5IVR - chains A and B; structure by X-ray diffraction, 1.50 A resolution.

Chain A (and B):
Molecule: Protease
Source organism: Human immunodeficiency virus 1
Notes: chain B of this document is another copy of the same molecule, construct and numbering; everything in this record applies to it too
UniProt: Q77VV3 (Q77VV3_9HIV1); residues 1-99 here = UniProt positions 1-99
Amino-acid sequence (99 residues; each row starts with the number of its first residue):
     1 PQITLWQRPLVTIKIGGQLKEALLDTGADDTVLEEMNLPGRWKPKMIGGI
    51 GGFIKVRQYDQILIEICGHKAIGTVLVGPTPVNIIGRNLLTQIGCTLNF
Ligand contacts: 6EG (N-{2-[(3S)-3-{[(4-aminophenyl)methyl]amino}-4-hydroxybutyl]phenyl}-Nalpha-(methoxycarbonyl)-beta-phenyl-L-phenylalaninamide): Arg8, Leu23, Asp25, Gly27, Ala28, Gly48, Gly49, Ile50, Pro81, Val82, Ile84
What the authors report for this chain:
  - catalytic residues: Asp25 (citing earlier work)

How chain A and chain B interact:
Residue-residue contacts (106; chain A residue first):
  Pro1(A) - Leu97(B)
  Pro1(A) - Asn98(B)
  Pro1(A) - Phe99(B)  hydrogen bond (backbone-backbone)
  Gln2(A) - Thr96(B)
  Gln2(A) - Leu97(B)
  Gln2(A) - Asn98(B)  hydrogen bond
  Ile3(A) - Thr96(B)
  Ile3(A) - Leu97(B)  hydrogen bond (backbone-backbone)
  Ile3(A) - Phe99(B)  hydrophobic
  Leu5(A) - Thr26(B)
  Leu5(A) - Arg87(B)  hydrogen bond (backbone-side chain)
  Leu5(A) - Leu90(B)  hydrophobic
  Leu5(A) - Thr91(B)
  Leu5(A) - Cys95(B)
  Trp6(A) - Arg87(B)  hydrogen bond (backbone-side chain)
  Trp6(A) - Thr91(B)
  Gln7(A) - Arg87(B)
  Arg8(A) - Asp29(B)  salt bridge
  Arg8(A) - Arg87(B)
  Pro9(A) - Thr26(B)
  Pro9(A) - Arg87(B)
  Pro9(A) - Leu97(B)  hydrophobic
  Leu23(A) - Gly27(B)
  Leu24(A) - Thr26(B)  hydrogen bond (backbone-side chain)
  Leu24(A) - Leu97(B)  hydrophobic
  Leu24(A) - Phe99(B)  hydrophobic
  Asp25(A) - Asp25(B)
  Asp25(A) - Thr26(B)
  Asp25(A) - Gly27(B)  hydrogen bond (side chain-backbone)
  Thr26(A) - Leu5(B)
  Thr26(A) - Pro9(B)
  Thr26(A) - Leu24(B)  hydrogen bond (side chain-backbone)
  Thr26(A) - Asp25(B)
  Thr26(A) - Thr26(B)  hydrogen bond (backbone-side chain)
  Thr26(A) - Leu97(B)
  Gly27(A) - Leu23(B)
  Gly27(A) - Asp25(B)  hydrogen bond (backbone-side chain)
  Asp29(A) - Arg8(B)  salt bridge
  Gly48(A) - Ile50(B)
  Gly49(A) - Ile50(B)
  Gly49(A) - Pro81(B)
  Ile50(A) - Val32(B)  hydrophobic
  Ile50(A) - Ile47(B)  hydrophobic
  Ile50(A) - Gly49(B)
  Ile50(A) - Ile50(B)  hydrogen bond (backbone-backbone)
  Ile50(A) - Gly51(B)  hydrogen bond (backbone-backbone)
  Ile50(A) - Gly52(B)
  Ile50(A) - Ile54(B)  hydrophobic
  Ile50(A) - Thr80(B)
  Ile50(A) - Pro81(B)
  Ile50(A) - Ile84(B)  hydrophobic
  Gly51(A) - Gly51(B)
  Gly51(A) - Gly52(B)
  Gly51(A) - Ile54(B)
  Gly52(A) - Ile50(B)
  Gly52(A) - Gly51(B)
  Ile54(A) - Ile50(B)
  Cys67(A) - Phe99(B)  hydrophobic
  His69(A) - Phe99(B)
  Thr80(A) - Ile50(B)
  Pro81(A) - Gly49(B)
  Ile84(A) - Ile50(B)  hydrophobic
  Arg87(A) - Leu5(B)  hydrogen bond (side chain-backbone)
  Arg87(A) - Trp6(B)  hydrogen bond (side chain-backbone)
  Arg87(A) - Gln7(B)  hydrogen bond (side chain-backbone)
  Arg87(A) - Arg8(B)
  Arg87(A) - Pro9(B)
  Leu90(A) - Leu5(B)  hydrophobic
  Thr91(A) - Leu5(B)
  Thr91(A) - Trp6(B)
  Gln92(A) - Trp6(B)
  Ile93(A) - Phe99(B)
  Gly94(A) - Asn98(B)
  Gly94(A) - Phe99(B)
  Cys95(A) - Leu5(B)
  Cys95(A) - Leu97(B)  hydrophobic
  Cys95(A) - Asn98(B)
  Cys95(A) - Phe99(B)  hydrophobic
  Thr96(A) - Gln2(B)
  Thr96(A) - Ile3(B)
  Thr96(A) - Thr4(B)
  Thr96(A) - Thr96(B)
  Thr96(A) - Leu97(B)
  Thr96(A) - Asn98(B)  hydrogen bond (backbone-backbone)
  Leu97(A) - Pro1(B)
  Leu97(A) - Gln2(B)
  Leu97(A) - Ile3(B)  hydrogen bond (backbone-backbone)
  Leu97(A) - Pro9(B)  hydrophobic
  Leu97(A) - Thr26(B)
  Leu97(A) - Cys95(B)  hydrophobic
  Leu97(A) - Thr96(B)
  Leu97(A) - Leu97(B)  hydrophobic
  Asn98(A) - Pro1(B)
  Asn98(A) - Gln2(B)  hydrogen bond
  Asn98(A) - Gly94(B)
  Asn98(A) - Cys95(B)
  Asn98(A) - Thr96(B)  hydrogen bond (backbone-backbone)
  Asn98(A) - Asn98(B)  hydrogen bond
  Phe99(A) - Pro1(B)  hydrogen bond (backbone-backbone)
  Phe99(A) - Ile3(B)  hydrophobic
  Phe99(A) - Leu24(B)  hydrophobic
  Phe99(A) - Cys67(B)  hydrophobic
  Phe99(A) - His69(B)
  Phe99(A) - Ile93(B)
  Phe99(A) - Gly94(B)
  Phe99(A) - Cys95(B)  hydrophobic
Other interface residues (no listed pair), chain A (40 interface residues in all): Thr4, Ile47, Phe53, Pro79
Other interface residues (no listed pair), chain B (38 interface residues in all): Gly48

Overview:
40 residues of chain A and 38 residues of chain B are in contact; the contacts include 21 hydrogen bonds and 2
salt bridges. Polar pairs include Arg8(A)-Asp29(B), Gln2(A)-Asn98(B) and Leu5(A)-Arg87(B). Chain A binds
compound 6EG. The paper reports the catalytic residue Asp25(A).
Both chains are Protease (Human immunodeficiency virus 1). Entry 5IVR (Crystal Structure of HIV Protease
complexed with methyl
N-[(1S)-1-[[2-[(3S)-3-[(4-aminophenyl)methylamino]-4-hydroxy-butyl]phenyl]carbamoyl]-2,2-diphenyl-ethyl]carbamate)
was determined by X-ray diffraction together with 5IVQ, 5IVS and 5IVT from the same study.
